PDB entry 7M2X | electron microscopy, 3.60 A resolution | chains B and D of the 5 polymer chains in the assembly

== Chain B ==
Molecule: Tubulin gamma chain
Source organism: Saccharomyces cerevisiae (strain ATCC 204508 / S288c)
UniProtKB: P53378 (TBG_YEAST); numbering as in UniProt (aligned over 1-473)
Chain sequence (473 residues; row label = number of the first residue in the row):
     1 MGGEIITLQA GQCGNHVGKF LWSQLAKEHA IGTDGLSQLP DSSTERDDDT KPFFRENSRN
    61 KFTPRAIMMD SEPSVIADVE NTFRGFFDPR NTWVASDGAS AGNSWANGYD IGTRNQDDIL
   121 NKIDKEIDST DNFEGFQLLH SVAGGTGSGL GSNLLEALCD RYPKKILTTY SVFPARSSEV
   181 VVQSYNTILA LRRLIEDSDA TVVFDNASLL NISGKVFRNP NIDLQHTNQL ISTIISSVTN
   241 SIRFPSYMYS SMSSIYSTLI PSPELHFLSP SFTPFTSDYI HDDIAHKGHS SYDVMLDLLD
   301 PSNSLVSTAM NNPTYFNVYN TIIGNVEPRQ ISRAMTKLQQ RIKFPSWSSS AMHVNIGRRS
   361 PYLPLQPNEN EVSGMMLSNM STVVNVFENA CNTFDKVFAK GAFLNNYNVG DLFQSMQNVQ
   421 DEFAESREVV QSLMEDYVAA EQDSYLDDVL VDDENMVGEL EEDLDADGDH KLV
Unresolved in the structure: 279-285, 454-473
Small-molecule neighbours: GDP (guanosine-5'-diphosphate): Gln12, Cys13, His16, Ser104, Ala143, Gly144, Gly145, Thr146, Gly147, Val172, Pro174, Gln183, Asn206, Leu224, Gln225, Asn228
UniProt features mapped onto this chain:
  - binding site (GTP): Ala143 to Gly149

== Chain D ==
Molecule: Spindle pole body component SPC98
Source organism: Saccharomyces cerevisiae (strain ATCC 204508 / S288c)
UniProtKB: P53540 (SPC98_YEAST); residues 1-846 here = UniProt positions 1-846
Chain sequence (846 residues; row label = number of the first residue in the row):
     1 MELEPTLFGI IEALAPQLLS QSHLQTFVSD VVNLLRSSTK SATQLGPLID FYKLQSLDSP
    61 ETTIMWHKIE KFLDALFGIQ NTDDMVKYLS VFQSLLPSNY RAKIVQKSSG LNMENLANHE
   121 HLLSPVRAPS IYTEASFENM DRFSERRSMV SSPNRYVPSS TYSSVTLRQL SNPYYVNTIP
   181 EEDILKYVSY TLLATTSALF PFDHEQIQIP SKIPNFESGL LHLIFEAGLL YQSLGYKVEK
   241 FRMLNISPMK KALIIEISEE LQNYTAFVNN LVSSGTVVSL KSLYREIYEN IIRLRIYCRF
   301 TEHLEELSGD TFLIELNIFK SHGDLTIRKI ATNLFNSMIS LYYEYLMNWL TKGLLRATYG
   361 EFFIAENTDT NGTDDDFIYH IPIEFNQERV PAFIPKELAY KIFMIGKSYI FLEKYCKEVQ
   421 WTNEFSKKYH VLYQSNSYRG ISTNFFEIIN DQYSEIVNHT NQILNQKFHY RDVVFALKNI
   481 LLMGKSDFMD ALIEKANDIL ATPSDSLPNY KLTRVLQEAV QLSSLRHLMN SPRNSSVING
   541 LDARVLDLGH GSVGWDVFTL DYILYPPLSL VLNVNRPFGR KEYLRIFNFL WRFKKNNYFY
   601 QKEMLKSNDI IRSFKKIRGY NPLIRDIINK LSRISILRTQ FQQFNSKMES YYLNCIIEEN
   661 FKEMTRKLQR TENKSQNQFD LIRLNNGTIE LNGILTPKAE VLTKSSSSKP QKHAIEKTLN
   721 IDELESVHNT FLTNILSHKL FATNTSEISV GDYSGQPYPT SLVLLLNSVY EFVKVYCNLN
   781 DIGYEIFIKM NLNDHEASNG LLGKFNTNLK EIVSQYKNFK DRLYIFRADL KNDGDEELFL
   841 LSKSLR
Unresolved in the structure: 1-162, 704-714
UniProt features mapped onto this chain:
  - modified residue (Phosphoserine): Ser124, Ser136

== How chain B and chain D interact ==
Contacting residue pairs (78; chain B residue first):
  Met1(B) - Asp490(D)
  Met1(B) - Tyr598(D)  hydrophobic
  Met1(B) - Gln601(D)  hydrogen bond (backbone-side chain)
  Thr44(B) - Ser531(D)  hydrogen bond
  Thr44(B) - Arg533(D)
  Glu45(B) - Arg533(D)  salt bridge
  Glu45(B) - Asn534(D)  hydrogen bond
  Arg46(B) - His527(D)  hydrogen bond (backbone-side chain)
  Asp48(B) - Ser524(D)
  Asp48(B) - His527(D)
  Asp49(B) - Arg526(D)  salt bridge
  Lys51(B) - Arg526(D)
  Cys159(B) - Arg612(D)
  Cys159(B) - Lys615(D)
  Asp160(B) - Lys615(D)  salt bridge
  Pro163(B) - Asp609(D)
  Lys164(B) - Asp609(D)  salt bridge
  Asp197(B) - Arg612(D)  hydrogen bond (backbone-side chain)
  Asp197(B) - Lys615(D)  salt bridge
  Asp199(B) - Arg612(D)  salt bridge
  Ser246(B) - Gly484(D)
  Ser246(B) - Lys485(D)
  Ser246(B) - Ser486(D)  hydrogen bond (backbone-backbone)
  Tyr247(B) - Met483(D)
  Tyr247(B) - Gly484(D)  hydrogen bond (backbone-backbone)
  Tyr247(B) - Leu653(D)  hydrophobic
  Tyr247(B) - Asn654(D)
  Tyr247(B) - Glu658(D)
  Met248(B) - Asn654(D)
  Ser250(B) - Ser486(D)  hydrogen bond
  Ser253(B) - Gln601(D)  hydrogen bond
  Ser254(B) - Gln601(D)
  Ser257(B) - Gln601(D)
  Ser257(B) - Thr639(D)
  Ser257(B) - Gln642(D)
  Thr258(B) - Thr639(D)
  Thr258(B) - Gln642(D)
  Thr258(B) - Ser646(D)  hydrogen bond
  Pro261(B) - Ser635(D)
  Pro261(B) - Ile636(D)  hydrogen bond (backbone-backbone)
  Pro261(B) - Thr639(D)
  Pro263(B) - Ser635(D)
  Glu264(B) - Ser632(D)  hydrogen bond
  Asn325(B) - Lys662(D)  hydrogen bond
  Pro328(B) - Asn654(D)
  Pro328(B) - Glu659(D)
  Arg329(B) - Glu836(D)
  Arg329(B) - Glu837(D)  salt bridge
  Arg329(B) - Leu840(D)
  Ser332(B) - Leu840(D)
  Thr336(B) - Leu840(D)
  Thr336(B) - Lys843(D)
  Gln339(B) - Ser844(D)  hydrogen bond
  Trp347(B) - Ile636(D)  hydrophobic
  Ser349(B) - Gln640(D)
  Ser349(B) - Gln643(D)
  Ser349(B) - Lys647(D)
  Ser349(B) - Arg846(D)
  Ser350(B) - Arg846(D)
  Ala351(B) - Gln643(D)
  Ala351(B) - Lys647(D)
  His353(B) - Ser646(D)
  His353(B) - Lys647(D)
  Glu425(B) - Arg618(D)  salt bridge
  Tyr445(B) - Arg633(D)  hydrogen bond (backbone-side chain)
  Tyr445(B) - Ile636(D)  hydrophobic
  Leu446(B) - Arg633(D)
  Leu446(B) - Ile636(D)  hydrophobic
  Asp448(B) - Arg633(D)  salt bridge
  Val449(B) - Lys630(D)
  Val449(B) - Arg633(D)
  Val449(B) - Val813(D)
  Leu450(B) - Leu637(D)  hydrophobic
  Leu450(B) - Tyr816(D)  hydrophobic
  Leu450(B) - Lys817(D)  hydrogen bond (backbone-side chain)
  Asp452(B) - Lys630(D)  salt bridge
  Asp452(B) - Lys810(D)  hydrogen bond (backbone-side chain)
  Asp453(B) - Lys810(D)  hydrogen bond (backbone-side chain)
Other interface residues (no listed pair), chain B (54 interface residues in all): Asp47, Asp131, Arg192, Pro245, Tyr249, Ser251, Ile260, Ser262, Val326, Ser348, Met352
Other interface residues (no listed pair), chain D (52 interface residues in all): Glu494, Leu522, Lys594, Met604, Leu605, Asn608, Ile611, Leu809

== Summary ==
54 residues of chain B face 52 of chain D across their interface, with 18 hydrogen bonds and 10 salt bridges.
Polar pairs include Glu45(B)-Arg533(D), Asp49(B)-Arg526(D) and Asp160(B)-Lys615(D). Chain B binds GDP. UniProt
lists 7 GTP-binding residues on chain B.
Here chain B is Tubulin gamma chain and chain D is Spindle pole body component SPC98, both from Saccharomyces
cerevisiae (strain ATCC 204508 / S288c). Entry 7M2X (Open conformation of the Yeast wild-type gamma-TuRC) was
determined by electron microscopy together with 7M2W, 7M2Y, 7M2Z and 7M3P from the same study.
